PDB entry 8EYA | X-ray diffraction, 2.10 A resolution | chains A and D

# Chain A
Molecule: Tyrosine-protein phosphatase non-receptor type 1
Organism: Homo sapiens
Notes: EC 3.1.3.48
UniProtKB: P18031 (PTN1_HUMAN); residues 1-301 here = UniProt positions 1-301
Sequence (302 residues; numbered 1 to 302; the number before each row is that of its first residue):
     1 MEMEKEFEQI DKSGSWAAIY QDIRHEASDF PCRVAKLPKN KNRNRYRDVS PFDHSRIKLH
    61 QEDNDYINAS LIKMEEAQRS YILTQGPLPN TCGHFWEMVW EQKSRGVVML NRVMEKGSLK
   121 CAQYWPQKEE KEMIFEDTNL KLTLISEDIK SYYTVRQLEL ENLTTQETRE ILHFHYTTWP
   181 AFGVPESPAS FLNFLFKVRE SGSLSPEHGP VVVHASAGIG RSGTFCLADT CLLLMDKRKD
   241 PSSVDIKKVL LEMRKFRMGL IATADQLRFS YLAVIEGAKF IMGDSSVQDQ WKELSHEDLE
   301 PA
Disordered / not traced: 1
Sequence notes: engineered mutation Ala181 (Asp in P18031), Ala215 (Cys in P18031), Ala262 (Gln in P18031); expression tag (302)
Bound ions: Na+ site 1: Glu159, Glu161; Na+ site 2: Thr165, Glu167
Curated features (UniProtKB/Swiss-Prot):
  - modified residue: Met1 (N-acetylmethionine), Tyr20 (Phosphotyrosine), Ser50 (Phosphoserine), Tyr66 (Phosphotyrosine), Ser242 (Phosphoserine), Ser243 (Phosphoserine)
What the authors report for this chain:
  - mutagenesis - D181A/C215A/Q262A: abolished catalytic activity
  - specificity-determining residues: Arg47

# Chain D
Molecule: Tyrosine-protein kinase JAK2 activation loop phosphopeptide
Notes: EC 2.7.10.2; fragment: residues 1000-1015 of JAK2
UniProtKB: O60674 (JAK2_HUMAN); residue numbers follow UniProt; this construct covers 1000-1015
Sequence (16 residues; row label = number of the first residue in the row):
  1000 VLPQDKEYYK VKEPGE
Disordered / not traced: 1000-1004, 1011-1015
Modified / non-standard residues: Tyr1007 (O-phosphotyrosine; PTR); Tyr1008 (O-phosphotyrosine; PTR)
Curated features (UniProtKB/Swiss-Prot):
  - modified residue (Phosphotyrosine): Tyr1007, Tyr1008

# Chain A / chain D interface
Residue-residue contacts - 17 pairs, chain A then chain D:
  Tyr46(A) - Glu1006(D)
  Tyr46(A) - Tyr1007(D)
  Tyr46(A) - Tyr1008(D)
  Arg47(A) - Glu1006(D)  hydrogen bond (backbone-backbone)
  Arg47(A) - Tyr1007(D)
  Asp48(A) - Tyr1007(D)
  Asp48(A) - Tyr1008(D)  hydrogen bond (side chain-backbone)
  Asp48(A) - Lys1009(D)  hydrogen bond (side chain-backbone)
  Val49(A) - Tyr1008(D)
  Phe182(A) - Tyr1008(D)
  Ala215(A) - Tyr1008(D)
  Ser216(A) - Tyr1008(D)
  Ala217(A) - Tyr1008(D)
  Gly218(A) - Tyr1008(D)
  Ile219(A) - Tyr1008(D)
  Gly220(A) - Tyr1008(D)
  Arg221(A) - Tyr1008(D)
Also at the interface, not in a pair above, chain A (14 interface residues in all): Arg45, Ala262
From the paper, about this interface:
  - residue pairs: Glu1006(D)-Arg47(A)
  - interface residues, chain A: Arg47(A)

# Summary
14 residues of chain A and 4 residues of chain D are in contact, with 3 hydrogen bonds. Among the polar pairs
are Asp48(A)-Tyr1008(D), Asp48(A)-Lys1009(D) and Arg47(A)-Glu1006(D). The authors report a contact between
Glu1006(D) and Arg47(A). From the paper: D181A/C215A/Q262A of chain A abolish catalytic activity; the
interface residue Arg47(A).
Chain A is Tyrosine-protein phosphatase non-receptor type 1 (Homo sapiens) and chain D is Tyrosine-protein
kinase JAK2 activation loop phosphopeptide; the structure, Crystal structure of PTP1B D181A/Q262A/C215A
phosphatase domain with a JAK2 activation loop phosphopeptide, was determined by X-ray diffraction (same
publication as 8EXJ, 8EXK, 8EXM, 8EXN, 8EYB, 8EYC and 8F88).
